Entry 8BFN (electron microscopy, 3.52 A resolution); this record covers chains B and E of the 10 polymer chains in the assembly.

Chain B:
Name: JetC
Source organism: Escherichia coli
UniProtKB: A0A4T5T6V2 (A0A4T5T6V2_ECOLX); numbering as in UniProt (aligned over 1-1095)
Chain sequence (1096 residues; each row starts with the number of its first residue):
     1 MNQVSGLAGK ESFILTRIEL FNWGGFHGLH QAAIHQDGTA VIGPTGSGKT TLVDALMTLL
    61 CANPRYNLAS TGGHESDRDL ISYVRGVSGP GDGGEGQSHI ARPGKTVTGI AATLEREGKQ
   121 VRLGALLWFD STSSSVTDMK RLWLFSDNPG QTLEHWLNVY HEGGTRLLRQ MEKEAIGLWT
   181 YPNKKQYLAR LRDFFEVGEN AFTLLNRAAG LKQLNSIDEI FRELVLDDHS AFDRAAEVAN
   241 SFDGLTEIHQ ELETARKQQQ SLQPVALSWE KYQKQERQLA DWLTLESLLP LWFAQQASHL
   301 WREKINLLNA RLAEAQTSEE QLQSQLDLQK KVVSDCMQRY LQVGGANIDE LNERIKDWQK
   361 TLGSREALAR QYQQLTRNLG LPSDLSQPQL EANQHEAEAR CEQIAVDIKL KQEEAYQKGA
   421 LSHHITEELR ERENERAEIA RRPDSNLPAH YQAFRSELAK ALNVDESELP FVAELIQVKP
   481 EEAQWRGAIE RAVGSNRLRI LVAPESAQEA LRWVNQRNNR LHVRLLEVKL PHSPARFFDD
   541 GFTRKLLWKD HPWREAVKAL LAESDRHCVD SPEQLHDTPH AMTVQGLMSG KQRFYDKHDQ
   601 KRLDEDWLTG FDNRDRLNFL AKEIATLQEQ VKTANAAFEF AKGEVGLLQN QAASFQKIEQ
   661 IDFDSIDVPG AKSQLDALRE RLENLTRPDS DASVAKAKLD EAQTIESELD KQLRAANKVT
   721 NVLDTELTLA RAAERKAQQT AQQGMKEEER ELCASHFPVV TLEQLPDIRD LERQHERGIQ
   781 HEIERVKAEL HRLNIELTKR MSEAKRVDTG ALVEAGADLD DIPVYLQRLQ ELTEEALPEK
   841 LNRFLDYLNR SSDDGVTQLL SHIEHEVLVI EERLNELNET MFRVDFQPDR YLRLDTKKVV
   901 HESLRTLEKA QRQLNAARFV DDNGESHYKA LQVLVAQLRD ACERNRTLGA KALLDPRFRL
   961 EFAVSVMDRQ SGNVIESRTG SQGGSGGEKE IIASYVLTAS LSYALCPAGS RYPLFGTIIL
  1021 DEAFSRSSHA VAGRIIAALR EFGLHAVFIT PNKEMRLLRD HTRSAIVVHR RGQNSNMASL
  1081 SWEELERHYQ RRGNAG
Unresolved in the structure: 284-781, 1096
Differences from the reference sequence: conflict Leu283 (Gln in A0A4T5T6V2), Ser298 (Asn in A0A4T5T6V2), Ser386 (Ile in A0A4T5T6V2), Glu398 (Ala in A0A4T5T6V2), Arg400 (Leu in A0A4T5T6V2), His576 (Arg in A0A4T5T6V2), Ala625 (Thr in A0A4T5T6V2), Ile705 (Val in A0A4T5T6V2), Leu729 (Ser in A0A4T5T6V2), Pro823 (Thr in A0A4T5T6V2), Asp889 (Tyr in A0A4T5T6V2), Val933 (Ile in A0A4T5T6V2); insertion (1096)
Residues lining bound ligands: ADP (adenosine-5'-diphosphate): Pro44, Thr45, Gly46, Ser47, Gly48, Lys49, Thr50, Thr51, Arg78, Ser82, Tyr83, Val87, Ser88, Gly89, Arg1070
From the paper describing this entry:
  - mutagenesis - E1022Q: abolished growth in response to ATP

Chain E:
Name: JetA
Source organism: Escherichia coli
UniProtKB: A0A4V3QHV5 (A0A4V3QHV5_ECOLX); residue numbers follow UniProt; this construct covers 1-498
Chain sequence (554 residues; each row starts with the number of its first residue; numbers below 1 keep their minus sign (Met-54 is residue -54)):
   -54 MAHHHHHHHH HHGGSSAWSH PQFEKGGGSG GGSGGGSWSH PQFEKLEVLF QGPAAMEENT
     6 RQRTENYISA KNQHPAWILL ATRRAPLVLS CLKTLFEKSH DGIPLEEAIQ SLSSILIEHV
    66 SQEQYDINQD NPFLQASREL REWIKRRLIV ERDGRIFATD ALEVAITFVE SLDNRFMTST
   126 ASRLSTVQRE IENLETRLNP NPANRVATLR RRISELEREL QEAEAGHIEV LETHQAVEHI
   186 RDVYNLASSL RADFRRVEDS WREADRALRQ SIIGEQYHRG DIVERLLNDQ DALLNTPEGR
   246 VFDSFQQQLR QSSELKAMSE RLRVILSHPS ASDALNRLQR HDLRWLVKRL VDESQTVLQA
   306 RARSERDVRG FMKTGLAAEH HRVGHLLNEF LNLALKLDWQ RQMIRKQEVP LPAVGVAVTG
   366 IPAIERLRFK EVDDEAEQTL DLSNHAADLT QIGDDFWDAF NGLDREVLIQ QTLQLLAKEN
   426 RPVGLAELAE LLPPAHDLET FAVWIGMARE AGIEVIDSQR EFAELSDGEG RRWRFNLPTT
   486 GLESQALMDI DWEG
Unresolved in the structure: -54 to 0, 499
Differences from the reference sequence: initiating methionine (-54); expression tag (-53 to 0); conflict Asp187 (Glu in A0A4V3QHV5), Glu435 (Ala in A0A4V3QHV5); insertion (499)

Chain B / chain E interface:
Pairs across the interface (39; chain B residue first):
  His1029(B) - Asp400(E)  salt bridge
  Met1055(B) - Glu444(E)
  Arg1059(B) - Asp442(E)  salt bridge
  Arg1059(B) - Leu443(E)
  Arg1059(B) - Trp478(E)
  Val1067(B) - Ile450(E)  hydrophobic
  Val1067(B) - Arg454(E)  hydrogen bond (backbone-side chain)
  His1069(B) - Arg454(E)
  His1069(B) - Glu455(E)  salt bridge
  Arg1071(B) - Arg454(E)
  Arg1071(B) - Glu455(E)  hydrogen bond (side chain-backbone)
  Arg1071(B) - Ala456(E)
  Arg1071(B) - Gly457(E)
  Asn1076(B) - Arg454(E)  hydrogen bond (backbone-side chain)
  Met1077(B) - Arg454(E)  hydrogen bond (backbone-side chain)
  Ala1078(B) - Arg454(E)
  Ala1078(B) - Asp462(E)
  Ser1079(B) - Asp462(E)  hydrogen bond (backbone-side chain)
  Ser1079(B) - Arg465(E)  hydrogen bond (backbone-side chain)
  Ser1079(B) - Pro483(E)
  Leu1080(B) - Arg465(E)
  Leu1080(B) - Leu482(E)  hydrophobic
  Ser1081(B) - Phe480(E)
  Ser1081(B) - Asn481(E)  hydrogen bond (backbone-backbone)
  Trp1082(B) - Arg479(E)
  Trp1082(B) - Phe480(E)  hydrophobic
  Glu1083(B) - Trp478(E)
  Glu1083(B) - Arg479(E)  hydrogen bond (backbone-backbone)
  Glu1084(B) - Arg476(E)
  Glu1084(B) - Arg477(E)
  Glu1084(B) - Trp478(E)
  Leu1085(B) - Glu469(E)
  Leu1085(B) - Arg477(E)  hydrogen bond (backbone-backbone)
  Arg1087(B) - Arg477(E)
  His1088(B) - Arg477(E)
  Tyr1089(B) - Glu474(E)
  Tyr1089(B) - Gly475(E)
  Tyr1089(B) - Arg476(E)  hydrogen bond (backbone-backbone)
  Gln1090(B) - Glu474(E)
Other interface residues (no listed pair), chain B (24 interface residues in all): Ile42, Ala1030, Arg1056, Ala1065
Other interface residues (no listed pair), chain E (29 interface residues in all): Asp403, Ala404, Phe446, Ala447, Gly451, Val460, Asp472

In short:
24 residues of chain B face 29 of chain E across their interface; the contacts include 10 hydrogen bonds and 3
salt bridges. Polar contacts include His1029(B)-Asp400(E), Arg1059(B)-Asp442(E) and His1069(B)-Glu455(E).
Chain B binds ADP. From the paper: E1022Q of chain B abolishes growth in response to ATP.
Here chain B is JetC and chain E is JetA, both from Escherichia coli. Entry 8BFN (E. coli Wadjet JetABC dimer
of dimers) was determined by electron microscopy together with 8AS8 from the same study.
